PDB entry 8HSH | electron microscopy, 3.40 A resolution | chains H and I of the 5 polymer chains in the assembly

# Chain H
Name: DNA-directed RNA polymerase subunit alpha
From: Thermus thermophilus HB8
Notes: EC 2.7.7.6
Reference sequence: Q5SHR6 (RPOA_THET8); residue numbers follow UniProt; this construct covers 1-315
Amino-acid sequence (315 residues; each row starts with the number of its first residue):
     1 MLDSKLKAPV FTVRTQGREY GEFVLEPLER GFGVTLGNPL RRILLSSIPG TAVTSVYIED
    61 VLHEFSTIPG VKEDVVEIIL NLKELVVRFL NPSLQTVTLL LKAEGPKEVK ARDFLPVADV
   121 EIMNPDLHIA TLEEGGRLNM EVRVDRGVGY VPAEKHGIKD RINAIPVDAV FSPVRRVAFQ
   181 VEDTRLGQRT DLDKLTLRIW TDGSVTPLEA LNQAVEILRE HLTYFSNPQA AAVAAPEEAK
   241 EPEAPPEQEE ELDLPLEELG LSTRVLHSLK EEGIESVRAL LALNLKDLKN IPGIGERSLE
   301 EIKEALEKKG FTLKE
Not modelled in the structure: 230-315

# Chain I
Name: DNA-directed RNA polymerase subunit beta
From: Thermus thermophilus HB8
Notes: EC 2.7.7.6
Reference sequence: Q8RQE9 (RPOB_THET8); numbering as in UniProt (aligned over 1-1119)
Amino-acid sequence (1119 residues; row label = number of the first residue in the row):
     1 MEIKRFGRIR EVIPLPPLTE IQVESYRRAL QADVPPEKRE NVGIQAAFRE TFPIEEEDKG
    61 KGGLVLDFLE YRLGEPPFPQ DECREKDLTY QAPLYARLQL IHKDTGLIKE DEVFLGHIPL
   121 MTEDGSFIIN GADRVIVSQI HRSPGVYFTP DPARPGRYIA SIIPLPKRGP WIDLEVEPNG
   181 VVSMKVNKRK FPLVLLLRVL GYDQETLARE LGAYGELVQG LMDESVFAMR PEEALIRLFT
   241 LLRPGDPPKR DKAVAYVYGL IADPRRYDLG EAGRYKAEEK LGIRLSGRTL ARFEDGEFKD
   301 EVFLPTLRYL FALTAGVPGH EVDDIDHLGN RRIRTVGELM TDQFRVGLAR LARGVRERML
   361 MGSEDSLTPA KLVNSRPLEA AIREFFSRSQ LSQFKDETNP LSSLRHKRRI SALGPGGLTR
   421 ERAGFDVRDV HRTHYGRICP VETPEGANIG LITSLAAYAR VDELGFIRTP YRRVVGGVVT
   481 DEVVYMTATE EDRYTIAQAN TPLEGNRIAA ERVVARRKGE PVIVSPEEVE FMDVSPKQVF
   541 SVNTNLIPFL EHDDANRALM GSNMQTQAVP LIRAQAPVVM TGLEERVVRD SLAALYAEED
   601 GEVAKVDGNR IVVRYEDGRL VEYPLRRFYR SNQGTALDQR PRVVVGQRVR KGDLLADGPA
   661 SENGFLALGQ NVLVAIMPFD GYNFEDAIVI SEELLKRDFY TSIHIERYEI EARDTKLGPE
   721 RITRDIPHLS EAALRDLDEE GVVRIGAEVK PGDILVGRTS FKGESEPTPE ERLLRSIFGE
   781 KARDVKDTSL RVPPGEGGIV VRTVRLRRGD PGVELKPGVR EVVRVYVAQK RKLQVGDKLA
   841 NRHGNKGVVA KILPVEDMPH LPDGTPVDVI LNPLGVPSRM NLGQILETHL GLAGYFLGQR
   901 YISPIFDGAK EPEIKELLAQ AFEVYFGKRK GEGFGVDKRE VEVLRRAEKL GLVTPGKTPE
   961 EQLKELFLQG KVVLYDGRTG EPIEGPIVVG QMFIMKLYHM VEDKMHARST GPYSLITQQP
  1021 LGGKAQFGGQ RFGEMEVWAL EAYGAAHTLQ EMLTLKSDDI EGRNAAYEAI IKGEDVPEPS
  1081 VPESFRVLVK ELQALALDVQ TLDEKDNPVD IFEGLASKR
Not modelled in the structure: 762-784

# Chain H / chain I interface
Contacting residue pairs - 7 pairs, chain H then chain I:
  Arg-30(H) with Glu-692(I), salt bridge; Ile-852(I), hydrogen bond (side chain-backbone); Pro-854(I)
  Val-34(H) with Arg-978(I)
  Asn-38(H) with Arg-978(I); Thr-979(I), hydrogen bond (side chain-backbone)
  Arg-42(H) with Glu-981(I), salt bridge
Interface residues without a listed pair, chain H (5 interface residues in all): Gly-31
Interface residues without a listed pair, chain I (9 interface residues in all): Leu-853, Glu-856, Gly-980

# Overview
Chain H and chain I form an interface of 5 and 9 residues respectively, with 2 hydrogen bonds and 2 salt
bridges. Among the polar pairs are Arg-30(H)/Glu-692(I), Arg-42(H)/Glu-981(I) and Arg-30(H)/Ile-852(I).
Here chain H is DNA-directed RNA polymerase subunit alpha and chain I is DNA-directed RNA polymerase subunit
beta, both from Thermus thermophilus HB8. Entry 8HSH (Thermus thermophilus RNA polymerase coreenzyme) was
determined by electron microscopy (same publication as 8HSG, 8HSJ, 8HSL and 8HSR).
